PDB entry 2F69 | X-ray diffraction, 1.30 A resolution | chains A and B

# Chain A
Name: Histone-lysine N-methyltransferase, H3 lysine-4 specific SET7
Organism: Homo sapiens
Notes: EC 2.1.1.43
Reference sequence: Q8WTS6 (SET7_HUMAN); residue numbers follow UniProt; this construct covers 110-366
Amino-acid sequence (261 residues; each row starts with the number of its first residue):
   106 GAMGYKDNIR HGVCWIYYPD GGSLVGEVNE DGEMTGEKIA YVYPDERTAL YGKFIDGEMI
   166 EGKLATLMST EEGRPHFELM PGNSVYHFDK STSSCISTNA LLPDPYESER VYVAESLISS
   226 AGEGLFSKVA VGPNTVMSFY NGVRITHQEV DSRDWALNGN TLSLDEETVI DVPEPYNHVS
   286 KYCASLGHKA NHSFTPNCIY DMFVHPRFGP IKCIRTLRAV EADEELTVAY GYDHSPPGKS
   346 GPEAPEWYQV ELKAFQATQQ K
Unresolved in the structure: 106-115, 342-346, 365-366
Sequence notes: cloning artifact (106-109)
Curated features (UniProtKB/Swiss-Prot):
  - binding site (S-adenosyl-L-methionine): A226 to E228, N296, H297, E356
  - site (Histone H3K4 binding): Y245, D256, T266, K317, Y335
  - mutagenesis: E220 (E220A: Increases near-attack conformations), E228 (E228A: Increases near-attack conformations), Y245 (Y245A: Significantly reduces the monomethyltransferase activity but increases the dimethyltransferase activity), K294 (K294A: Significantly reduces the catalytic activity), H297 (H297A/G: Abolishes methyltransferase activity), K317 (K317A: Induces a reduction in methyltransferase activity toward TAF10 but an increased methyltransferase activity for H3 and p53/TP53)
Residues lining bound ligands: S-adenosylhomocysteine (SAH): I223, S225, A226, G227, E228, G264, N265, N282, H293, K294, A295, N296, H297, Y335, W352, E356

# Chain B
Name: TAF10 peptide, Acetyl-Ser-Lys-Ser-Mlz-Asp-Arg-Lys-Tyr-Thr-Leu
Amino-acid sequence (11 residues; numbered 185 to 195; the number before each row is that of its first residue):
   185 XSKSKDRKYT L
Unresolved in the structure: 194-195
Modified / non-standard residues: ACE (acetyl group) at position 185; K189 (n-methyl-lysine; MLZ)

# How chain A and chain B interact
Contacting residue pairs - 35 pairs, chain A then chain B:
  Y245(A) with K189(B)
  H252(A) with R191(B), hydrogen bond
  V255(A) with K187(B)
  D256(A) with S186(B); K187(B), hydrogen bond (side chain-backbone)
  R258(A) with K187(B), hydrogen bond (backbone-side chain)
  W260(A) with K187(B)
  N263(A) with K187(B)
  G264(A) with K189(B)
  N265(A) with K189(B)
  T266(A) with K187(B), hydrogen bond (side chain-backbone); S188(B); K189(B), hydrogen bond (backbone-backbone)
  L267(A) with K189(B); D190(B)
  S268(A) with S188(B); K189(B), hydrogen bond (backbone-backbone); R191(B)
  E271(A) with R191(B)
  V274(A) with S188(B)
  H293(A) with K189(B)
  Y305(A) with K189(B); D190(B)
  K317(A) with D190(B), salt bridge
  Y335(A) with K189(B); D190(B), hydrogen bond (backbone-backbone)
  G336(A) with D190(B); Y193(B)
  Y337(A) with S188(B); K189(B)
  D338(A) with ACE_185(B); Y193(B)
  P341(A) with ACE_185(B)
  E348(A) with ACE_185(B); K187(B)
Interface residues without a listed pair, chain A (25 interface residues in all): D259, A295

# In short
The interface between chain A and chain B involves 25 residues on one side and 8 on the other; the contacts
include 7 hydrogen bonds and 1 salt bridge. Polar pairs include K317(A)-D190(B), H252(A)-R191(B) and
D256(A)-K187(B). Chain A binds S-adenosylhomocysteine.
Here chain A is Histone-lysine N-methyltransferase, H3 lysine-4 specific SET7 (Homo sapiens) and chain B is
TAF10 peptide, Acetyl-Ser-Lys-Ser-Mlz-Asp-Arg-Lys-Tyr-Thr-Leu. Entry 2F69 (Ternary complex of SET7/9 bound to
AdoHcy and a TAF10 peptide) was determined by X-ray diffraction.
